Entry 6YTF (electron microscopy, 3.00 A resolution); this record covers chains n and t of the 10 polymer chains in the assembly.

# Chain n
Protein: 30S ribosomal protein S13
Organism: Acinetobacter baumannii (strain ATCC 19606 / DSM 30007 / CIP 70.34 / JCM 6841 / NBRC 109757 / NCIMB 12457 / NCTC 12156 / 81)
Reference sequence: D0CD19 (D0CD19_ACIB2); residue numbers follow UniProt; this construct covers 1-118
Amino-acid sequence (118 residues; row label = number of the first residue in the row):
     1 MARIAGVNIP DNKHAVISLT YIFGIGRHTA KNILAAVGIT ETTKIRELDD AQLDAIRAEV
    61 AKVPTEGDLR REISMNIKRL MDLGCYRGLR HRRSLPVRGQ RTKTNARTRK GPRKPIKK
Unresolved in the structure: 1, 117-118
Ion coordination: Mg2+: T20 (shared with 1 residue of chain 3)

# Chain t
Protein: 30S ribosomal protein S19
Organism: Acinetobacter baumannii (strain ATCC 19606 / DSM 30007 / CIP 70.34 / JCM 6841 / NBRC 109757 / NCIMB 12457 / NCTC 12156 / 81)
Reference sequence: D0CD01 (D0CD01_ACIB2); residue numbers follow UniProt; this construct covers 1-91
Amino-acid sequence (91 residues; each row starts with the number of its first residue):
     1 MPRSLKKGPF VDAHLFAKVE AAVASNSRKP IKTWSRRSMI LPDFVGLTIS VHNGRNHVPV
    61 IVTEHMVGHK LGEFAPTRTY RGHGVDKKSK R
Unresolved in the structure: 1, 85-91

# Interface between chain n and chain t
Residue-residue contacts - 9 pairs, chain n then chain t:
  R79(n) with H65(t)
  L83(n) with H65(t); M66(t), hydrophobic; F74(t)
  C85(n) with E73(t); F74(t), hydrophobic
  Y86(n) with E73(t), hydrogen bond (backbone-backbone)
  L89(n) with P76(t), hydrophobic
  R93(n) with Y80(t)
Also at the interface, not in a pair above, chain n (7 interface residues in all): G84
Also at the interface, not in a pair above, chain t (8 interface residues in all): H69, R78

# Overview
7 residues of chain n and 8 residues of chain t are in contact, with 1 hydrogen bond. The hydrogen-bonded pair
Y86(n)-E73(t) is a backbone contact.
Here chain n is 30S ribosomal protein S13 and chain t is 30S ribosomal protein S19, both from Acinetobacter
baumannii (strain ATCC 19606 / DSM 30007 / CIP 70.34 / JCM 6841 / NBRC 109757 / NCIMB 12457 / NCTC 12156 /
81). Entry 6YTF (Acinetobacter baumannii ribosome-tigecycline complex - 30S subunit head) was determined by
electron microscopy together with 6YPU, 6YS5 and 6YT9 from the same study.
